PDB entry 3OSG | X-ray diffraction, 2.00 A resolution | chains A and B of the 3 polymer chains in the assembly

[Chain A]
Molecule: MYB21
Source organism: Trichomonas vaginalis
Notes: fragment: Myb2 R2R3 Domain
UniProt: Q58HP3 (Q58HP3_TRIVA); residue numbers follow UniProt; this construct covers 40-156
Sequence (126 residues; row label = number of the first residue in the row):
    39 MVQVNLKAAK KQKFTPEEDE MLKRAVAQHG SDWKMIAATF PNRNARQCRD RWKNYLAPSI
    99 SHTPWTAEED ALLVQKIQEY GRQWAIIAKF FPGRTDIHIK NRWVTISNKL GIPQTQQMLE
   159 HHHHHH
Unresolved in the structure: 39, 44, 151-164
Sequence notes: expression tag (39, 157-164)
Reported in the primary citation:
  - binding site for the 12-nt DNA strand (chain B): Lys48, Lys49, Gln50, Phe52, Arg84, Asp88, Lys138, Asn139, Asn146
  - binding site for the 12-nt DNA strand: Lys49, Arg81, Lys138
  - specificity-determining residues: Lys49, Arg84, Arg87, Asp88, Lys138, Asn139
  - mutagenesis - R84A: abolished binding to MRE-1-20
  - mutagenesis - K49A, K51A, F52A, R87A, K138A, N139A: decreased binding to MRE-1-20
  - mutagenesis - I74A: decreased localization
  - mutagenesis - K49A, K51A, F52A, R84A, R87A, K138A, N139A: decreased binding to MRE-2-20

[Chain B]
Molecule: 12-nt DNA strand
Sequence (12 nucleotides; each row starts with the number of its first residue):
     1 AAATATCGTT AT

[Chain A / chain B interface]
Residue-residue contacts (24):
  Lys48(A) with DC7(B), sugar contact
  Lys49(A) with DT6(B), hydrogen bond to the base; DC7(B), hydrogen bond to the sugar
  Gln50(A) with DT6(B), phosphate contact; DC7(B), hydrogen bond to the phosphate
  Lys51(A) with DA5(B), hydrogen bond to the sugar; DT6(B), phosphate contact
  Phe52(A) with DT6(B), hydrogen bond to the phosphate
  Arg84(A) with DC7(B), base contact; DG8(B), hydrogen bond to the base; DT9(B), hydrogen bond to the base
  Gln85(A) with DC7(B), hydrogen bond to the phosphate
  Arg89(A) with DA5(B), phosphate contact; DT6(B), salt bridge to the phosphate
  Tyr93(A) with DA5(B), hydrogen bond to the phosphate; DT6(B), base contact
  Ile135(A) with DT6(B), base contact
  Asn139(A) with DT4(B), sugar contact; DA5(B), hydrogen bond to the base
  Val142(A) with DT4(B), base contact
  Thr143(A) with DA3(B), phosphate contact; DT4(B), phosphate contact
  Asn146(A) with DA2(B), sugar contact; DA3(B), hydrogen bond to the phosphate
Other interface residues (no listed pair), chain A (19 interface residues in all): Arg81, Asp88, His136, Lys138, Arg140

[Summary]
19 residues of chain A face 8 of chain B across their interface; the contacts include 11 hydrogen bonds and 1
salt bridge. Polar pairs include Lys49(A)-DT6(B), Arg84(A)-DG8(B) and Arg84(A)-DT9(B). From the paper: a
binding site for the 12-nt DNA strand (chain B) at Lys48(A), Lys49(A) and Gln50(A) among others; K49A, K51A
and F52A of chain A, among others, reduce binding to MRE-2-20; 8 substitutions were tested in all.
Chain A is MYB21 (Trichomonas vaginalis) and chain B is a 12-nt DNA strand; the structure, The structure of
protozoan parasite Trichomonas vaginalis Myb2 in complex with MRE-1-12 DNA, was determined by X-ray
diffraction (same publication as 3OSF).
